PDB entry 9ATR | electron microscopy, 3.70 A resolution | chains A and E of the 6 polymer chains in the assembly

[Chain A]
Name: Spike glycoprotein
From: Severe acute respiratory syndrome coronavirus 2
UniProtKB: P0DTC2 (SPIKE_SARS2); aligned to UniProt positions 14-1207 over residues 14-1207 (the alignment contains insertions or deletions, so no single offset holds)
Amino-acid sequence (1230 residues; each row starts with the number of its first residue):
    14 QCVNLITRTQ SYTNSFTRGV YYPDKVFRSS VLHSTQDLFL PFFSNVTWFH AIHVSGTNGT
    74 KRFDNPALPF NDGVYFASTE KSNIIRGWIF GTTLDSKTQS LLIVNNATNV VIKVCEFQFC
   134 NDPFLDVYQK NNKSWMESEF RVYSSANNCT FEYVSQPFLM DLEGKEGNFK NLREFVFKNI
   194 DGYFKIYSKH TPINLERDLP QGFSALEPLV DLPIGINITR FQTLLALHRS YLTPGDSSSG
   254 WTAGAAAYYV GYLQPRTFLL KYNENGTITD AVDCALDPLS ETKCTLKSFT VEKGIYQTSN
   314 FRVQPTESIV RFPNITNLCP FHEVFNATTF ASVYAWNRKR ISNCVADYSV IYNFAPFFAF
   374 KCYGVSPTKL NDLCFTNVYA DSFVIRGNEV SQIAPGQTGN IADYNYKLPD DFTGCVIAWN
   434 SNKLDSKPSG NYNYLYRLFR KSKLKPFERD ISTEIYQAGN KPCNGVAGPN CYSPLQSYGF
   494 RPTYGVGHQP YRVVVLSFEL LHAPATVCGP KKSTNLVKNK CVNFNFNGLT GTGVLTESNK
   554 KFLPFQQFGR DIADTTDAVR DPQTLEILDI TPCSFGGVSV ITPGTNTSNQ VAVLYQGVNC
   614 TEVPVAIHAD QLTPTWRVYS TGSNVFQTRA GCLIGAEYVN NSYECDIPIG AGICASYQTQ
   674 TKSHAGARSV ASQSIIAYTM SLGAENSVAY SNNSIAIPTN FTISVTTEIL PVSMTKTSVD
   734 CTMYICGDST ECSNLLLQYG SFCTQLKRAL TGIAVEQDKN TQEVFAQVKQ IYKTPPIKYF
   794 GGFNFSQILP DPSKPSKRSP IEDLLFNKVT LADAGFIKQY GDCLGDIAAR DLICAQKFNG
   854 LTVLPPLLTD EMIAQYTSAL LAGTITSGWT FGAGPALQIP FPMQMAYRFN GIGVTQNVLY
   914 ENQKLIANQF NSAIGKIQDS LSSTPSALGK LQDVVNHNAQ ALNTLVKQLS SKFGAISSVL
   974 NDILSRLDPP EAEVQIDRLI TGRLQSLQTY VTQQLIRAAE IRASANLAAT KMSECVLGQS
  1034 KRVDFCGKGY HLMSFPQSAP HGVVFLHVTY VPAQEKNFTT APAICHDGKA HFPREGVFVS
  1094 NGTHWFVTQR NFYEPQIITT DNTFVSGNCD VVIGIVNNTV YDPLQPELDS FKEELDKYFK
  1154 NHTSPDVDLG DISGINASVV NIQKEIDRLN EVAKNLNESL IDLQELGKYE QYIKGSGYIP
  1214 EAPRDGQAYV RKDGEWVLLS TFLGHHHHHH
Disordered / not traced: 14-15, 67-76, 141-149, 174-182, 243-253, 617-1243
Construct notes: variant I19 (Thr in P0DTC2), S24 (Ala27 in P0DTC2), A80 (Val83 in P0DTC2), D139 (Gly142 in P0DTC2), Q142 (His146 in P0DTC2), E179 (Gln183 in P0DTC2), E209 (Val213 in P0DTC2), H335 (Gly339 in P0DTC2), T342 (Arg346 in P0DTC2), I364 (Leu368 in P0DTC2), F367 (Ser371 in P0DTC2), P369 (Ser373 in P0DTC2), F371 (Ser375 in P0DTC2), A372 (Thr376 in P0DTC2), N401 (Asp405 in P0DTC2), S404 (Arg408 in P0DTC2), N413 (Lys417 in P0DTC2), K436 (Asn440 in P0DTC2), P441 (Val445 in P0DTC2), S442 (Gly446 in P0DTC2), K456 (Asn460 in P0DTC2), N473 (Ser477 in P0DTC2), K474 (Thr478 in P0DTC2), A480 (Glu484 in P0DTC2), P482 (Phe486 in P0DTC2), S486 (Phe490 in P0DTC2), R494 (Gln498 in P0DTC2), Y497 (Asn501 in P0DTC2), H501 (Tyr505 in P0DTC2), G610 (Asp614 in P0DTC2), Y651 (His655 in P0DTC2), K675 (Asn679 in P0DTC2), H677 (Pro681 in P0DTC2), K760 (Asn764 in P0DTC2), Y792 (Asp796 in P0DTC2), H950 (Gln954 in P0DTC2), K965 (Asn969 in P0DTC2); engineered mutation A678 (Arg682 in P0DTC2), G679 (Arg683 in P0DTC2), P813 (Phe817 in P0DTC2), P888 (Ala892 in P0DTC2), P895 (Ala899 in P0DTC2), P938 (Ala942 in P0DTC2), P982 (Lys986 in P0DTC2), P983 (Val987 in P0DTC2); expression tag (1208-1243)
Disulfide bonds: C128-C162, C287-C297, C332-C357, C375-C428, C387-C521, C476-C484, C534-C586
Glycans and other covalent adducts: N-acetylglucosamine (NAG) linked to N58, N278
Curated features (UniProtKB/Swiss-Prot):
  - glycosylation (N-linked (GlcNAc...) asparagine): N17 (complex), N122 (hybrid)

[Chain E]
Name: Nanosota-8
From: Vicugna pacos
Amino-acid sequence (150 residues; numbered 1 to 150; the number before each row is that of its first residue):
     1 QVQLQESGGG LVQPGGSLRL SCAASGFTLD DYAIGWFRQA PGKEREGVLC ISASGGSTLY
    61 ADSVKGRFTI SRDKDKNTVY LQMNSLKPED TAVYYCAAAG RLDLGSGYVC YGYYGTDYWG
   121 KGTQVTVSSG GQHHHHHHGA YPYDVPDYAS
Disordered / not traced: 130-150
Disulfide bonds: C22-C96

[Interface between chain A and chain E]
Pairs across the interface (8):
  T342(A) - Q1(E)  hydrogen bond (side chain-backbone)
  F343(A) - Q1(E)  hydrogen bond (backbone-side chain)
  Y445(A) - L29(E)  hydrophobic
  N446(A) - Q1(E)  hydrogen bond
  N446(A) - V2(E)
  N446(A) - T28(E)  hydrogen bond
  Y447(A) - Q1(E)
  L448(A) - T28(E)
Other interface residues (no listed pair), chain A (10 interface residues in all): T341, A344, Y347, K440
Other interface residues (no listed pair), chain E (6 interface residues in all): G26, Y118

[Summary]
Chain A and chain E form an interface of 10 and 6 residues respectively; the contacts include 4 hydrogen
bonds. Among the polar pairs are T342(A)-Q1(E), F343(A)-Q1(E) and N446(A)-Q1(E). N-acetylglucosamine is
covalently linked to N58(A) and N278(A).
Chain A is Spike glycoprotein (Severe acute respiratory syndrome coronavirus 2) and chain E is Nanosota-8
(Vicugna pacos); the structure, local refinement of XBB.1.5 spike/Nanosota-8 complex, was determined by
electron microscopy.
